3JB3 - chains A and B of the 5 polymer chains in the assembly; structure by electron microscopy, 3.10 A resolution.

Chain A:
Name: Structural protein VP3
From: Bombyx mori cypovirus 1
UniProt: Q914N6 (Q914N6_CPVBM); numbering as in UniProt (aligned over 1-1058)
Chain sequence (1058 residues; row label = number of the first residue in the row):
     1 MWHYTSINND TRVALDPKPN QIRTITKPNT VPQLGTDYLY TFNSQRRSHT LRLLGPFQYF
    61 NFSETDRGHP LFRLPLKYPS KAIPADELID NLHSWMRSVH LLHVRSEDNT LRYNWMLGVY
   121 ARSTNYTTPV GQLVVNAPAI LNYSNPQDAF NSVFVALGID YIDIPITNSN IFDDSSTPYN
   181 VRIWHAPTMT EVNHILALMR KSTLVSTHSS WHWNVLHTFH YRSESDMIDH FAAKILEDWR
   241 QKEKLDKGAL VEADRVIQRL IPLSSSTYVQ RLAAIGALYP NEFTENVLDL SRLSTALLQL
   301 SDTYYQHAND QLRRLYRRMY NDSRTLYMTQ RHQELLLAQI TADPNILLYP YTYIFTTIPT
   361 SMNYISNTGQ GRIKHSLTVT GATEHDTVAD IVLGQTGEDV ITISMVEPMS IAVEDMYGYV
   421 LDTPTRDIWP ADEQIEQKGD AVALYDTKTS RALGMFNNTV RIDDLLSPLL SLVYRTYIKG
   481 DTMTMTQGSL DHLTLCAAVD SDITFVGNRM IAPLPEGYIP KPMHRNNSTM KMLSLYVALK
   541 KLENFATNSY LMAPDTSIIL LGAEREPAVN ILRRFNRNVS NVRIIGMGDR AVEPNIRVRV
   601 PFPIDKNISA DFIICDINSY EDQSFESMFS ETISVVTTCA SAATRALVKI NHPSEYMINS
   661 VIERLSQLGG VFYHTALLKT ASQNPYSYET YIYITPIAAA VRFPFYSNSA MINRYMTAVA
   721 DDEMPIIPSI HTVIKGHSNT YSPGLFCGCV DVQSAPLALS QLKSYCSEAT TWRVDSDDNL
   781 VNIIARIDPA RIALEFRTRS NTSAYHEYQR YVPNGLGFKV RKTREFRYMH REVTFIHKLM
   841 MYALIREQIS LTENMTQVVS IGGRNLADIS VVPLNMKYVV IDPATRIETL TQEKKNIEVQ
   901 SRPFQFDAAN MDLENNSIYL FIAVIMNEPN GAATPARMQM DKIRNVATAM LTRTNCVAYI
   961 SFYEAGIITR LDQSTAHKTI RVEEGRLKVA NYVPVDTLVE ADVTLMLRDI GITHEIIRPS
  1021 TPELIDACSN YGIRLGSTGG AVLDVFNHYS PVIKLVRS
Unresolved in the structure: 1058
What the authors report for this chain:
  - binding site for the ligand GTP: H208
  - catalytic residues: H208 (proposed by the authors, not directly observed)

Chain B:
Name: Capsid protein VP1
From: Bombyx mori cypovirus 1
UniProt: Q6TS43 (CAPSD_CPVBM); numbering as in UniProt (aligned over 1-1333)
Chain sequence (1333 residues; row label = number of the first residue in the row):
     1 MHSTNNNSNK RNNEEKHKQP EIDSSANNGE GTSGTRAQTV GDTATEAGVR NETEAGASTR
    61 RQTDGTGLSG TNAKIATASS ARQADVEKPA DVTFTIENVD DVGIMQQKKP PTVVQSRTDV
   121 FNEQFANEAL HPTTKVIFNG LDVNTEVQPL SDDFKQISDP KGYLTYSVKY EDQFTKKDKL
   181 RASEADDRIV GPTVNLFKYG AAVVNIDLNR DFFDTATGID LTKGIPLVQD LLVPIGVTAG
   241 AEQSAEYVSG LLMVLFKVMT DNRLVIVGET TTPMSNTLST VVNNVLRTTY HNNVGVNPAL
   301 LRDFTQVNWL NRDITNMLQQ AGTKYGLGLT ETRLDYVRLV KTIVGHALNI DHFAASVLNI
   361 NLRALMEANV TADDRIKALQ AHSMISTQFH GPNQGALRPE LAFDHDHIIR CLMLAAANYP
   421 RLEGIIVQIN TGYVASANVI RPVSEKRYFP ENLEQNQSAA RLVSAVKARA SEADISSIHL
   481 AIAREVSPMF NVHELKKIAE SFEDPSSIVV VLEFILFALF FPTEFNRIKG DIQNVLLLFF
   541 SRWYPVEYGI FVQRGATYTI NAAGEFEFSG RNEKWDQALY LSEHFPALFS DVPLAGANTI
   601 IAIMRLFTPQ GFLRTDDLAI AANFPRASRN PQTYIPYTNQ RGTVTNEFAS RFRTIVATLA
   661 NVVNERAVQD DMQKATRSCT KQWLRHLETQ FDNIAVAHTD HLSVVYATMS NFMLNFTNNF
   721 SGNHATFKPD QYVITSPEGS YKPIIERQGE TVDGLTIIDT SIVWPILCQC TYPLVRQSGK
   781 GVDAVSIMEE IVYPDPSTTL SQSLSVAQVL SKLTLPDAFI NMILSGGDSV VMRTYQTEAD
   841 DDLDEGIRMT TYDQYLSHIR ERLHITNVPD PIYITGASTP DQIAASVQAT HVAVVLYQSG
   901 VINGPASTYL RENEVLVVMP DYYDVVSRFA NANLQMNNNR YHESVLEIAD IFDQADFIQT
   961 SDAVRQLRAL MPTLSTSQIR HAIERIAQIT DVDSTDYGKL TLRFLGTLTR SLKMQNAQIR
  1021 RIRPDGTVLR YDDQIDIEAF RWSRYFLDEL QLRRLSVGLR LITNPRIARR FNGVRIMYLT
  1081 DDDPDPDFVP DVPEGYVAVQ YAHRLFSSSL ANKRNRVTYT HPPTGMAYPS PTGRPHVHMT
  1141 INERAGMSKL VADNIIASVI KSNWVVDILD IEYTAEVMTP SEGYTQHVDA ESIMTAPKGK
  1201 LFHLQFMDGL LRPEPSAFDP PASGEDMRLI YPLQPISVAR SMRAIVNHNE VDRPRGAVAP
  1261 SSYEMDTGTL SRNGDLLYSP VANGQVGIPK LEVDHISFSN VVSMMTANIR TGDDMAVERV
  1321 NPDDVRAINI RNA
Unresolved in the structure: 1-134, 778-785

Interface between chain A and chain B:
Residue-residue contacts - 68 pairs, chain A then chain B:
  R46(A) with A595(B)
  R47(A) with A595(B), hydrogen bond (side chain-backbone); G596(B); N598(B)
  E64(A) with Q610(B); S650(B); R651(B), salt bridge
  T65(A) with E647(B), hydrogen bond
  G68(A) with T654(B)
  R73(A) with T654(B); T658(B)
  L76(A) with A602(B), hydrophobic
  P79(A) with N598(B)
  Y120(A) with R1331(B), hydrogen bond; N1332(B)
  N125(A) with T643(B); T645(B); E647(B), hydrogen bond
  Y126(A) with R641(B)
  T127(A) with N639(B); Q640(B); R641(B); T643(B)
  T128(A) with R1331(B); N1332(B)
  P129(A) with R1331(B); N1332(B)
  V130(A) with N1332(B)
  Q132(A) with R641(B)
  I159(A) with A1333(B)
  D160(A) with A1333(B)
  Y161(A) with T615(B); N1332(B); A1333(B)
  D163(A) with N1332(B), hydrogen bond
  D174(A) with R605(B); R651(B), salt bridge
  S175(A) with D591(B)
  S176(A) with T608(B), hydrogen bond; G722(B); N723(B)
  T177(A) with N723(B)
  K201(A) with R629(B)
  S202(A) with N630(B)
  T203(A) with R629(B); N630(B); I1035(B)
  R222(A) with L613(B); S721(B); N723(B)
  S223(A) with T726(B), hydrogen bond
  S225(A) with I560(B); G564(B); T726(B)
  I228(A) with A562(B); A563(B)
  S264(A) with Q1034(B), hydrogen bond (side chain-backbone)
  S265(A) with Q1034(B), hydrogen bond (backbone-side chain); I1035(B)
  S266(A) with I1035(B)
  Y268(A) with A562(B), hydrophobic
  Q270(A) with Q1034(B), hydrogen bond
  R292(A) with E565(B), salt bridge
  S294(A) with A563(B), hydrogen bond (side chain-backbone)
  T295(A) with A563(B); E565(B), hydrogen bond
  L298(A) with A563(B), hydrophobic
  R324(A) with Q1034(B)
Other interface residues (no listed pair), chain A (50 interface residues in all): Q45, I162, D173, R182, E224, D226, L263, T267, S323
Other interface residues (no listed pair), chain B (44 interface residues in all): N561, S628, Q632, T638, A657, D1032, D1033, N1329

In short:
50 residues of chain A and 44 residues of chain B are in contact; the contacts include 12 hydrogen bonds and 3
salt bridges. Among the polar pairs are E64(A)-R651(B), D174(A)-R651(B) and R292(A)-E565(B). The paper reports
the catalytic residue H208(A); a binding site for the ligand GTP at H208(A).
Here chain A is Structural protein VP3 and chain B is Capsid protein VP1, both from Bombyx mori cypovirus 1.
Entry 3JB3 (Atomic model of cytoplasmic polyhedrosis virus with SAM, GTP and ATP) was determined by electron
microscopy together with 3JAY, 3JAZ, 3JB0, 3JB1 and 3JB2 from the same study.
